5ZF9 - chain A; structure by X-ray diffraction, 1.77 A resolution.

== Chain A ==
Protein: Dihydroorotate dehydrogenase (quinone), mitochondrial
Organism: Homo sapiens
Notes: EC 1.3.5.2
UniProtKB: Q02127 (PYRD_HUMAN); residues 30-396 here correspond to UniProt positions 29-395 (UniProt number = residue number - 1)
Amino-acid sequence (390 residues; each row starts with the number of its first residue):
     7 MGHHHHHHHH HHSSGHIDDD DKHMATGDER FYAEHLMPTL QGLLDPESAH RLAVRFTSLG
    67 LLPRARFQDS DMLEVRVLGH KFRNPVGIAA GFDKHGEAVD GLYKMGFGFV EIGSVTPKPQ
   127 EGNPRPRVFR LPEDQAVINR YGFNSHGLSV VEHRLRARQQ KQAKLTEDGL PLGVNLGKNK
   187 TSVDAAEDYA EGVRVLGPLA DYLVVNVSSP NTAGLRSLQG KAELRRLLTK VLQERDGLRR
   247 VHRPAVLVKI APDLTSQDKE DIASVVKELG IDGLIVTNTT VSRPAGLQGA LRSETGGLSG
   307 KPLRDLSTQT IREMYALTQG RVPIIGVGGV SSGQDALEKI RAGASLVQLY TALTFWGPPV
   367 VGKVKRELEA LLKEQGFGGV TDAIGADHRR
Disordered / not traced: 7-30
Sequence notes: expression tag (7-29)
Residues lining bound ligands:
  - 9BR (3-chloro-4,6-dihydroxy-2-methyl-5-[(2E,6E)-3,7,11-trimethyldodeca-2,6,10-trien-1-yl]benzaldehyde): M43, L46, Q47, L50, P52, A55, H56, L58, A59, F62, T63, F98, M111, V134, R136, Y356, L359, T360, P364
  - FMN (flavin mononucleotide): A95, A96, G97, K100, G119, S120, V134, V143, N145, Y147, F149, N181, N212, K255, T283, N284, T285, S305, G306, L309, V333, G334, G335, V336, Q354, L355, Y356, T357
  - orotic acid (ORO): K100, N145, R146, Y147, G148, F149, N212, S215, P216, N217, N284, T285
Curated features (UniProtKB/Swiss-Prot):
  - active site: S215 (Nucleophile)
  - binding site (FMN): A96 to K100, S120, N181, N212, K255, T283, G306, G335, Y356, T357
  - binding site (substrate): K100, N145 to F149, N212 to N217, N284, T285
From the paper describing this entry:
  - binding site for 9BR: M43, T63, P364

== In short ==
Ligands of chain A: flavin mononucleotide, orotic acid and compound 9BR. From UniProt: active-site residue
S215, 14 FMN-binding residues and 14 substrate-binding residues. From the paper: a binding site for 9BR at
M43, T63 and P364.
Chain A is Dihydroorotate dehydrogenase (quinone), mitochondrial (Homo sapiens); the structure, Structure of
human dihydroorotate dehydrogenase in complex with 280-12, was determined by X-ray diffraction (same
publication as 5ZF4, 5ZF7, 5ZF8, 5ZFA and 5ZFB).
